Entry 5L0M (X-ray diffraction, 2.20 A resolution); this record covers chains A and B of the 3 polymer chains in the assembly.

[Chain A]
Molecule: Nuclear receptor subfamily 5 group A member 2
From: Homo sapiens
UniProt: O00482 (NR5A2_HUMAN); residues 79-187 here = UniProt positions 79-187
Amino-acid sequence (112 residues; each row starts with the number of its first residue):
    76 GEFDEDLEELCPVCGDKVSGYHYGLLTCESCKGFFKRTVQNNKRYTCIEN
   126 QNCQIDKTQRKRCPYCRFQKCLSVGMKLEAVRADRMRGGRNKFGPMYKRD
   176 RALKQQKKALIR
Unresolved in the structure: 76-82, 179-187
Construct notes: expression tag (76-78)
UniProt features mapped onto this chain:
  - DNA-binding region: Glu83 to Glu154 (Nuclear receptor)
  - zinc finger (NR C4-type): Cys86 to Cys106, Cys122 to Cys146
  - region: Lys152 to Lys167 (C-terminal extension (CTE))
  - motif: Phe168 to Arg187 (FTZ-F1 box)
  - binding site (Zn(2+)): Cys86, Cys89, Cys103, Cys106, Cys122, Cys128, Cys138, Cys141
  - mutagenesis: Tyr96 (Y96A: Slightly reduced DNA binding. Strongly reduced transactivation; when associated with A-168 and A-172), Ser148 (S148R: Increased ability to activate transcription of target genes), Asp159 (D159A: Strongly reduced nucleosome-binding. Slightly reduced DNA-binding), Arg160 to Arg162 (Decreased DNA-binding to target genes), Arg162 (R162A: Slightly reduced DNA- and nucleosome-binding), Phe168 (F168A: Slightly reduced DNA binding. Strongly reduced transactivation; when associated with A-96 and A-172), Gly169 to Pro170 (Reduced DNA binding. Loss of transactivation), Tyr172 (Y172A: Slightly reduced DNA binding. Strongly reduced transactivation; when associated with A-96 and A-168), Arg174 (R174D: Increased ability to activate transcription of target genes), Lys179 to Lys183 (Increased ability to activate transcription of target genes)
Ion coordination: Zn2+ site 1: Cys86, Cys89, Cys103, Cys106; Zn2+ site 2: Cys122, Cys128, Cys138, Cys141
What the authors report for this chain:
  - binding site for the 12-nt DNA strand: Glu104, Arg112, Arg162
  - binding site for the 12-nt DNA strand (chain B): Lys107, Lys111, Arg165
  - mutagenesis - R160G/R162P (60 nM to 750 nM): decreased binding to the 12-nt DNA strand (chain B)

[Chain B]
Molecule: 12-nt DNA strand
Sequence (12 nucleotides; row label = number of the first residue in the row):
   107 GGTCAAGGCTAG

[Interface between chain A and chain B]
Contacting residue pairs (27; chain A residue first):
  Gly95(A) with DA111(B), phosphate contact
  Tyr96(A) with DA111(B), hydrogen bond to the phosphate
  His97(A) with DA112(B), phosphate contact
  Tyr98(A) with DA112(B), hydrogen bond to the phosphate; DG113(B), hydrogen bond to the phosphate
  Lys107(A) with DG113(B), hydrogen bond to the base
  Lys111(A) with DG113(B), phosphate contact; DG114(B), hydrogen bond to the base
  Gln115(A) with DG113(B), sugar contact; DG114(B), hydrogen bond to the phosphate
  Ala155(A) with DA112(B), sugar contact
  Val156(A) with DG113(B), phosphate contact
  Arg157(A) with DA112(B), hydrogen bond to the sugar; DG113(B), hydrogen bond to the phosphate
  Arg160(A) with DG113(B), phosphate contact; DG114(B), salt bridge to the phosphate
  Met161(A) with DG113(B), sugar contact
  Arg162(A) with DA112(B), base contact; DG113(B), sugar contact; DG114(B), sugar contact
  Gly163(A) with DA112(B), base contact
  Arg165(A) with DT109(B), hydrogen bond to the base; DC110(B), hydrogen bond to the sugar; DA111(B), hydrogen bond to the sugar
  Asn166(A) with DA112(B), hydrogen bond to the phosphate
  Tyr172(A) with DA111(B), sugar contact; DA112(B), hydrogen bond to the phosphate

[Summary]
17 residues of chain A face 6 of chain B across their interface, with 13 hydrogen bonds and 1 salt bridge.
Among the polar pairs are Lys107(A)-DG113(B), Lys111(A)-DG114(B) and Arg165(A)-DT109(B). From the paper: a
binding site for the 12-nt DNA strand at Glu104(A), Arg112(A) and Arg162(A); R160G/R162P of chain A reduce
binding to the 12-nt DNA strand (chain B).
Here chain A is Nuclear receptor subfamily 5 group A member 2 (Homo sapiens) and chain B is a 12-nt DNA
strand. Entry 5L0M (hLRH-1 DNA Binding Domain - 12bp Oct4 promoter complex) was determined by X-ray
diffraction (same publication as 5KRB).
